PDB entry 7W5E | X-ray diffraction, 1.65 A resolution | chains C and D of the 4 polymer chains in the assembly

Chain C (and D):
Molecule: ChaP
Organism: Streptomyces chartreusis
Notes: chain D of this document is another copy of the same molecule, construct and numbering; everything in this record applies to it too
Reference sequence: Q4R0L3 (Q4R0L3_STRCX); numbering as in UniProt (aligned over 1-130)
Chain sequence (133 residues; row label = number of the first residue in the row; numbers below 1 keep their minus sign (Gly-2 is residue -2)):
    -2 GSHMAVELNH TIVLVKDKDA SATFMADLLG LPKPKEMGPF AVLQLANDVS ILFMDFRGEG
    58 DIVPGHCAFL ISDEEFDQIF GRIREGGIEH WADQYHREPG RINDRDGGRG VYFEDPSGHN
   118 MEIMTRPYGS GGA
Not modelled in the structure: -2 to -1, 53-57, 113-114, 124-130 (chain D: -2 to 0, 54-57, 102, 124-130)
Differences from the reference sequence: expression tag (-2 to 0); engineered mutation Leu49 (Asp in Q4R0L3)

Interface between chain C and chain D:
Residue-residue contacts (9; chain C residue first):
  His0(C) with Leu67(D)
  Ala2(C) with Ala43(D); Asn44(D)
  Glu4(C) with Glu4(D); Asp45(D)
  Ala43(C) with Ala2(D)
  Asn44(C) with Ala2(D)
  Asp45(C) with Glu4(D); Asp45(D)

In short:
The chain C/chain D interface involves 6 residues from each chain.
Both chains are ChaP (Streptomyces chartreusis). Entry 7W5E (Oxidase ChaP D49L mutant) was determined by X-ray
diffraction, deposited together with 7WCC and 7WB2.
